PDB entry 8SEH | electron microscopy, 2.90 A resolution | chains A and B of the 10 polymer chains in the assembly

[Chain A (and B)]
Molecule: Microtubule-associated protein tau
Organism: Homo sapiens
Notes: chain B of this document is another copy of the same molecule, construct and numbering; everything in this record applies to it too
UniProtKB: P10636 (TAU_HUMAN), isoform P10636-5; residues 306-378 here correspond to UniProt positions 275-347 (UniProt number = residue number - 31)
Chain sequence (73 residues; row label = number of the first residue in the row):
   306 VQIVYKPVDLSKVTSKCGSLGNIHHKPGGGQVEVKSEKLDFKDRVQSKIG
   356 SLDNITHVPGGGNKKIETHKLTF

[Interface between chain A and chain B]
Residue-residue contacts - 7 pairs, chain A then chain B:
  Lys331(A) - Gln336(B)  hydrogen bond (backbone-side chain)
  Gly333(A) - Gln336(B)
  Gly334(A) - Gly333(B)
  Gly334(A) - Gly334(B)  hydrogen bond (backbone-backbone)
  Gln336(A) - Lys331(B)
  Gln336(A) - Pro332(B)
  Glu338(A) - Lys331(B)  salt bridge
Also at the interface, not in a pair above, chain A (7 interface residues in all): Pro332, Gly335
Also at the interface, not in a pair above, chain B (6 interface residues in all): Gly335

[In short]
7 residues of chain A and 6 residues of chain B are in contact; the contacts include 2 hydrogen bonds and 1
salt bridge. Polar contacts include Glu338(A)-Lys331(B), Lys331(A)-Gln336(B) and Gly334(A)-Gly334(B).
Chain A and chain B are both Microtubule-associated protein tau (Homo sapiens); the structure, PHF Tau from
Down Syndrome, was determined by electron microscopy, deposited together with 8SEI, 8SEJ, 8SEK and 8SEL.
